PDB entry 8ILQ | electron microscopy, 4.30 A resolution (low resolution: residue-level contacts below are approximate; hydrogen-bond / salt-bridge calls are withheld) | chains A and B

[Chain A]
Name: Envelopment polyprotein
Source organism: Severe fever with thrombocytopenia syndrome virus
UniProt: A0A4D6J0G9 (A0A4D6J0G9_SFTS); numbering as in UniProt (aligned over 1-560)
Chain sequence (560 residues; numbered 1 to 560; the number before each row is that of its first residue):
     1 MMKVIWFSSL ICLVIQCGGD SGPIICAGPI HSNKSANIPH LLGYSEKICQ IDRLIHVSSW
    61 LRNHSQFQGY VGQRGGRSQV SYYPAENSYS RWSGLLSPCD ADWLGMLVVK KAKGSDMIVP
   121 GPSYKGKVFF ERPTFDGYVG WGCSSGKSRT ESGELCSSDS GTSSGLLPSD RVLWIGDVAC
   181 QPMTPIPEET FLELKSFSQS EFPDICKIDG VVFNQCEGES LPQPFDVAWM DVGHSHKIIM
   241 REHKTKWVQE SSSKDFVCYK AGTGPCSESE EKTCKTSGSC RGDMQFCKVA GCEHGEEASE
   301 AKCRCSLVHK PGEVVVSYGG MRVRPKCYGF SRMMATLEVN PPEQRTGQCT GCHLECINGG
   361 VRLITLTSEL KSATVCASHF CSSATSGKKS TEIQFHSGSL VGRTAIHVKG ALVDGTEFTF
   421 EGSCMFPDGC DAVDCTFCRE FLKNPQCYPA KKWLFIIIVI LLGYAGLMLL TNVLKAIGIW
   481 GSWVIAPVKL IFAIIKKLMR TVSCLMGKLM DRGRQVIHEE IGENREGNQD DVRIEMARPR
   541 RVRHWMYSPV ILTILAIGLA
Disordered / not traced: 1-20, 522-560
Disulfide bonds: Cys143-Cys156, Cys180-Cys327, Cys206-Cys216, Cys258-Cys305, Cys266-Cys303, Cys287-Cys292, Cys349-Cys352, Cys356-Cys424
Covalently attached groups: N-acetylglucosamine (NAG) linked to Asn33, Asn63
What the authors report for this chain:
  - post-translational modification sites: Asn33, Asn63

[Chain B]
Name: Envelopment polyprotein
Source organism: Severe fever with thrombocytopenia syndrome virus
UniProt: A0A4D6J0G9 (A0A4D6J0G9_SFTS); residues 561-1073 here = UniProt positions 561-1073
Chain sequence (513 residues; each row starts with the number of its first residue):
   561 ESCDEMVHAD SKLVSCRQGS GNMKECVTTG RALLPAVNPG QEACLHFTAP GSPDSKCLKI
   621 KVKRINLKCK KSSSYFVPDA RSRCTSVRRC RWAGDCQSGC PPHSTSNSFS DDWAGKMDRA
   681 GLGFSGCSDG CGGAACGCFN AAPSCIFWRK WVENPHGIIW KVSPCAAWVP SAVIELTMPS
   741 GEVRTFHPMS GIPTQVFKGV SVTYLGSDME VSGLTDLCEI EELKSKKLAL APCNQAGMGV
   801 VGKVGEIQCS SEESARTIKK DGCIWNADLV GIELRVDDAV CYSKITSVEA VANYSAIPTT
   861 IGGLRFERSH DSLGKISGSP LDITAIRGSF SVNYRGLRLS LSEITATCTG EVTNVSGCYS
   921 CMTGAKVSIK LHSSKNSTAH VRCKGDETAF SVLEGVHSYT VSLSFDHAVV DEQCQLNCGG
   981 HESQVTLKGN LIFLDVPKFV DGSYMQTYHS SVPTGANIPS PTDWLNALFG NGLSRWILGV
  1041 IGVLLGGLAL FFLIMSLFKL GTKQVFRSRT KLA
Disordered / not traced: 1070-1073
Disulfide bonds: Cys563-Cys604, Cys644-Cys841, Cys650-Cys698, Cys691-Cys696, Cys778-Cys793, Cys809-Cys823, Cys908-Cys978, Cys918-Cys921
Covalently attached groups: N-acetylglucosamine (NAG) linked to Asn853, Asn914, Asn936
What the authors report for this chain:
  - post-translational modification sites: Asn914
  - conformationally variable residues (loop rearrangement, side-chain flip): Trp652, Phe699
  - contacts within the chain: His568-His606, His606-His940, His568-His940
  - mutagenesis - N914Q: unchanged expression

[Chain A / chain B interface]
Contacting residue pairs (81; chain A residue first):
  Asn87(A) - Asp671(B)
  Ser88(A) - Ser670(B)
  Ser88(A) - Asp671(B)
  Tyr89(A) - Asp672(B)
  Arg91(A) - Gly654(B)
  Arg91(A) - Asp655(B)
  Trp92(A) - Arg649(B)
  Trp92(A) - Ala653(B)
  Asp177(A) - Asp671(B)
  Glu201(A) - Arg643(B)
  Asp226(A) - Lys676(B)
  Asp226(A) - Met677(B)
  Ala228(A) - Asp672(B)
  Arg241(A) - Ala674(B)
  Arg241(A) - Met677(B)
  Arg241(A) - Glu713(B)
  Glu242(A) - Arg643(B)
  Glu242(A) - Trp711(B)
  His243(A) - Thr645(B)
  His243(A) - Asp672(B)
  Lys244(A) - Ser646(B)
  Lys244(A) - Asp838(B)
  Lys244(A) - Ala839(B)
  Thr245(A) - Ser646(B)
  Thr245(A) - Val647(B)
  Thr245(A) - Arg648(B)
  Lys246(A) - Arg648(B)
  Trp247(A) - Arg648(B)
  Trp247(A) - Arg649(B)
  Gln249(A) - Cys650(B)
  Gln249(A) - Trp652(B)
  Gln249(A) - Gly697(B)
  Gln249(A) - Phe699(B)
  Glu250(A) - Phe699(B)
  Ser251(A) - Phe699(B)
  Gln285(A) - Phe699(B)
  His309(A) - Ala653(B)
  Tyr328(A) - Asp672(B)
  Phe330(A) - Asp671(B)
  Phe330(A) - Asp672(B)
  Ser372(A) - His870(B)
  Thr374(A) - His870(B)
  His379(A) - Pro599(B)
  His379(A) - Gln601(B)
  His379(A) - Met922(B)
  His379(A) - Thr923(B)
  His379(A) - His1009(B)
  Phe380(A) - Pro997(B)
  Phe380(A) - His1009(B)
  Cys381(A) - Met1005(B)
  Cys381(A) - Thr1007(B)
  Ser382(A) - Tyr1004(B)
  Ser383(A) - Glu867(B)
  Ser383(A) - Tyr1004(B)
  Ser383(A) - Gln1006(B)
  Gln394(A) - Ser1003(B)
  His396(A) - Lys998(B)
  His396(A) - Ser1003(B)
  His396(A) - Met1005(B)
  Ser397(A) - Lys998(B)
  Ser397(A) - Val1000(B)
  Gly398(A) - Leu994(B)
  Ser399(A) - Pro997(B)
  Val401(A) - Leu994(B)
  Lys409(A) - His870(B)
  Phe437(A) - Asn1017(B)
  Glu440(A) - Trp1024(B)
  Phe441(A) - Tyr919(B)
  Phe441(A) - Phe993(B)
  Phe441(A) - Ile1018(B)
  Leu442(A) - Ile992(B)
  Leu442(A) - Phe993(B)
  Lys443(A) - Trp1024(B)
  Lys443(A) - Ala1027(B)
  Asn444(A) - Ala1027(B)
  Lys452(A) - Ala1027(B)
  Lys452(A) - Leu1028(B)
  Trp453(A) - Leu1028(B)
  Ile456(A) - Leu1028(B)
  Tyr464(A) - Leu1048(B)
  Tyr464(A) - Phe1051(B)
Interface residues without a listed pair, chain A (65 interface residues in all): Asp204, Ile205, Val227, Val248, Leu307, Lys310, Ser317, Lys371, Ala373, Ser378, Phe395, Gly410, Ala411, Gly429, Thr436, Phe455, Ile460, Ala465
Interface residues without a listed pair, chain B (63 interface residues in all): Gly600, Arg624, Arg679, Cys696, Ser785, Lys786, Asp837, Arg868, Asp882, Phe999, Pro1019, Ser1020, Asp1023, Leu1044
From the paper, about this interface:
  - residue pairs: Ser372(A)-His870(B), Thr374(A)-His870(B), Lys409(A)-His870(B)
  - interface residues, chain A: Thr245(A)
  - interface residues, chain B: Ser646(B)

[Overview]
65 residues of chain A and 63 residues of chain B are in contact. The authors report contacts between
Ser372(A) and His870(B), Thr374(A) and His870(B) and Lys409(A) and His870(B). Covalently linked
N-acetylglucosamine: at Asn33(A) and Asn63(A). From the paper: N914Q of chain B leaves expression unchanged;
interface residues Thr245(A) and Ser646(B).
Here chain A is Envelopment polyprotein and chain B is Envelopment polyprotein, both from Severe fever with
thrombocytopenia syndrome virus. Entry 8ILQ (Structure of SFTSV Gn-Gc heterodimer) was determined by electron
microscopy together with 8I4T from the same study.
